6YXR - chains B and F of the 11 polymer chains in the assembly; structure by electron microscopy, 3.40 A resolution.

== Chain B ==
Molecule: Photosystem I P700 chlorophyll a apoprotein A2
From: Dunaliella salina
Notes: EC 1.97.1.12
UniProtKB: D0FXZ0 (D0FXZ0_DUNSA); numbering as in UniProt (aligned over 6-735)
Sequence (730 residues; each row starts with the number of its first residue):
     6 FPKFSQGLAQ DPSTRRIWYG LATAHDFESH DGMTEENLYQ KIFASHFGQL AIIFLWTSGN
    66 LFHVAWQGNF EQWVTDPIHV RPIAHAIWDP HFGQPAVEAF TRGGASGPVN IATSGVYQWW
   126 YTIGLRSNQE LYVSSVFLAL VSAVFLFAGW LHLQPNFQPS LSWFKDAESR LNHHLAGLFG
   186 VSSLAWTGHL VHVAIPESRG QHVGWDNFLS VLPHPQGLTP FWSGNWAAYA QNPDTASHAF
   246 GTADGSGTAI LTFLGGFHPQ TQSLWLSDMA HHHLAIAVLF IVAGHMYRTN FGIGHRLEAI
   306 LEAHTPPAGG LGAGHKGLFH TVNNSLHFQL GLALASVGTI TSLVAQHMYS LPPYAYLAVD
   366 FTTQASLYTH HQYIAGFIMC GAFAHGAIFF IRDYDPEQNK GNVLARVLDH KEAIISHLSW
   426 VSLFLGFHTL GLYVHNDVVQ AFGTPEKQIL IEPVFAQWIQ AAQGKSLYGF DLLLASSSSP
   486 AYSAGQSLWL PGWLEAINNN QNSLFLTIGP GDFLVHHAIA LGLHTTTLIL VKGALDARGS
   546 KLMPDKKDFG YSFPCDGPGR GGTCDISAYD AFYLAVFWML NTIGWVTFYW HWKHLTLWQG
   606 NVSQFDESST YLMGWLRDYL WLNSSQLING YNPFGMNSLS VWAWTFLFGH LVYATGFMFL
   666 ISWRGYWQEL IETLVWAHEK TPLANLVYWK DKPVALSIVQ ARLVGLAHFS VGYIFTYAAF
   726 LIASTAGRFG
Ion coordination: chlorophyll a Mg near Gln54 (its only coordinating residue here); 4Fe-4S cluster Fe: Cys560, Cys569 (shared with 2 residues of chain A)
Ligand contacts:
  - beta-carotene (BCR), molecule 1: Leu55, Ile58, Phe59, Phe150, Gly182, Leu183, Val186, Ser187
  - beta-carotene (BCR), molecule 2: Leu66, Trp124, Trp125, Leu130, Ser139, Phe142, Leu143, Trp210
  - beta-carotene (BCR), molecule 3: Leu223, Phe226, Val283, Ile286, His290, Ile298
  - beta-carotene (BCR), molecule 4: Phe333, Gly336, Leu337, Ala340, Thr344, Met384, Ala387, Phe388, Gly391, Phe394, Phe395, Ala539
  - beta-carotene (BCR), molecule 5: Leu337, Phe388, Val536
  - beta-carotene (BCR), molecule 6: Phe429, His433, Leu437, Ile454, Ile456, Phe518, Leu519, His522
  - beta-carotene (BCR), molecule 7: Trp649, Thr650, Phe720
  - chlorophyll a isomer (CL0): Leu621, Leu625, Trp626
  - chlorophyll a (CLA), molecule 1: Phe9, Leu26, Ala29, His30, Lys46, Ser50, Gly53, Gln54, Ile57
  - chlorophyll a (CLA), molecule 2: Thr19, Ile22, Trp23, His683, Val692, Trp694, Lys695, Asp696, Pro698, Val699
  - chlorophyll a (CLA), molecule 3: Trp23, Phe653, Leu656, Val657, Phe664, Ala712, His713
  - chlorophyll a (CLA), molecule 4: Leu26, Ala27, Thr28, Ala29, His30, Asp31, His51, His332, Leu335, Leu339, Phe382, Ile383, Gly386, His390, Ile393, Arg397, Phe577, Phe720
  - chlorophyll a (CLA), molecule 5: His30, Phe32, Tyr44, Ile47, Ser50, His51, Gln54, Leu55, Ile58, Phe169, Arg175, His179, Leu183, Phe184, Leu331, Leu335, Ala338
  - chlorophyll a (CLA), molecule 6: His30, Gln54, Ile57, Ile58, Trp61, Ile379, Ile383
  - chlorophyll a (CLA), molecule 7: Phe48, Phe52, Val149, Phe152, Ala153, Leu156, His157, Phe162, Pro164, Trp168
  - chlorophyll a (CLA), molecule 8: Phe48, His51, Phe52, Leu55, Trp124, Trp168, Phe169, Ser174, Arg175, His178, His179, Gly182, Leu183, Phe184, Tyr359
  - chlorophyll a (CLA), molecule 9: Ile57, Trp61, Gly64, Asn65, His68, Val69, Ala89, His90, Asn115, Ile116, Ala117, Thr118, Ser119, Val121, Val646, Trp647
  - chlorophyll a (CLA), molecule 10: Leu60, Trp61, Ser63, Gly64, Phe67, His68, Trp71, Gln72
  - chlorophyll a (CLA), molecule 11: Trp61, Asn65, Thr118, Ser119, Ser371, Thr374, His375, Tyr378, Ile379, Phe382, Ile719, Phe720, Tyr722, Ala723, Leu726, Ile727
  - chlorophyll a (CLA), molecule 12: Trp61, Thr62, Ser119, Gly120, Val121, Trp124, Ser187, Ala190, Val342, Ile345, Thr346, Val349, Met353, Tyr359, His375, His376, Ile379, Ile383
  - chlorophyll a (CLA), molecule 13: His90, Ala91, Ile92, Trp93, Asp94, Pro95, His96, Phe97, Phe105, Asn115, Ser645, Val646
  - chlorophyll a (CLA), molecule 14: Trp93, Pro95, His96
  - chlorophyll a (CLA), molecule 15: Trp124, Thr127, Ile128, Leu183, Phe184, Ser187, Ser188, Trp191, Leu195, Met274, His277, His278, Ile281, Ile345, Val349, Met353, Pro358, Tyr359
  - chlorophyll a (CLA), molecule 16: Gly129, Glu135, Val138, Ser139, Phe142, Val146, Phe150, Ser187, Ala190, Trp191, Gly193, His194, His197, Val198, Val208, Gly209, Trp210, Phe213
  - chlorophyll a (CLA), molecule 17: Trp168, Asp171, Ser174, His178, Thr294, Asn295
  - chlorophyll a (CLA), molecule 18: Ala172, Arg175, Leu176, His179, Leu180, Phe184, Leu302, Leu306, Phe324, Asn328, Leu337, Ser341, Val342, Ile345
  - chlorophyll a (CLA), molecule 19: Leu176, Leu180, Phe184, Leu284, Phe285, Ala288, Met291, Tyr292, Leu302, Ile305
  - chlorophyll a (CLA), molecule 20: Asn177, His178, Ala181, Val186, His290, Tyr292, Thr294, Phe296, Ile298
  - chlorophyll a (CLA), molecule 21: Thr192, Gly193, Val196, His197, Phe213, Leu214, Ser215, Val216, Leu217, Pro218, His219, Gly222, Leu223, Trp227, Ile255
  - chlorophyll a (CLA), molecule 22: Phe226, Trp231, Ala232, Tyr234, Ala235, Leu256, Phe258, His276, Leu279, Ala280, Val283, Leu493
  - chlorophyll a (CLA), molecule 23: Thr257, Phe258, Gly260, Gly261, Leu269, Asp273, Met274, His276, His277, Ala280, Ile281, Leu284, His352, Leu356, Pro358, Trp494, Trp498
  - chlorophyll a (CLA), molecule 24: Leu284, Val287, Met291, His300, Ala304, Ile305, Ala308, His309
  - chlorophyll a (CLA), molecule 25: Val287, Ala288, His290, Met291, Ile298, Gly299, His300
  - chlorophyll a (CLA), molecule 26: Ile305, Leu306, His309, His320, Leu323, Val327, Phe333, Val408, Val412
  - chlorophyll a (CLA), molecule 27: Ala308, His309, Thr310, Pro311, Pro312, Gly315, Leu316
  - chlorophyll a (CLA), molecule 28: Gly315, Leu316, Val408, Arg411, Val412, His415, Ile419, His422
  - chlorophyll a (CLA), molecule 29: Leu337, Ala340, Ser341, Thr344, Ile345, Leu348, Gln351, His352, Tyr354, Ser355, Leu356, Leu509, Phe510
  - chlorophyll a (CLA), molecule 30: Thr344, Ser347, Leu348, Gln351, Gln377, Ala380, Gly381, Met384, Phe388, Leu528, Thr531, Thr532, Leu535, Met584, Thr587, Ile588
  - chlorophyll a (CLA), molecule 31: Gln351, Tyr354, Tyr373, Gln377, Phe460, Ala461, Trp463, Ile464, Gln465, Gln468, Phe510, Leu511, Ile513, His521, Ile524, Val591, Tyr594, Trp595, Lys598, His599
  - chlorophyll a (CLA), molecule 32: Ala418, His422, Trp425
  - chlorophyll a (CLA), molecule 33: Ile419, His422, Leu423, Trp425, Val426, Ala525, Leu528, His529, Thr532
  - chlorophyll a (CLA), molecule 34: Ser421, His422, Ser424, Trp425, Leu428
  - chlorophyll a (CLA), molecule 35: Ser424, Ser427, Leu428, Gly431, Phe432, Leu435, Leu526, Thr530, Leu533, Ile534, Leu579, Phe582, Trp583
  - chlorophyll a (CLA), molecule 36: Trp425, Phe429, Phe432, His433
  - chlorophyll a (CLA), molecule 37: Val426, Phe429, Leu430, Glu457, Pro458, Val459, Phe460, Ala461, Phe518, His521, His522, Ala525, His529
  - chlorophyll a (CLA), molecule 38: His433, Gly436, Leu437, Val439, His440, Val443, Lys452, Ile454
  - chlorophyll a (CLA), molecule 39: Thr434, Tyr438, Ala523, Leu526, Asn586, Trp590, Phe593, Leu617, Trp620, Leu625, Ser629, Ile633, Phe651, His655, Tyr658, Tyr718, Thr721, Tyr722, Phe725
  - chlorophyll a (CLA), molecule 40: Leu435, Val439, Asp442, Leu526, Phe582, Trp583, Asn586, Trp590, Leu617, Leu625, Tyr658, Phe714
  - chlorophyll a (CLA), molecule 41: Trp463, Ile464, Ala467, Gln468, Leu478, Leu479, Trp494, Trp498
  - chlorophyll a (CLA), molecule 42: Leu478, Pro485, Ala486, Ala489, Gly490, Leu493, Trp494
  - chlorophyll a (CLA), molecule 43: Trp649, Leu652, Phe653, His655, Leu656, Ala659
  - chlorophyll a (CLA), molecule 44: Leu656, Ala659, Thr660, Phe662, Met663, Tyr671, Trp672, Leu675
  - chlorophyll a (CLA), molecule 45: Leu679, Ala682, His683, Thr686, Ala689, Val692
  - chlorophyll a (CLA), molecule 46: Trp681, Ala682, Lys685, Thr686, Pro687
  - phylloquinone (PQN): Trp23, Met663, Phe664, Ser667, Trp668, Arg669, Trp672, Ala700, Leu701, Ser702, Ala706
  - 4Fe-4S cluster (SF4): Pro559, Cys560, Gly562, Pro563, Cys569, Trp668, Ile703, Arg707

== Chain F ==
Molecule: PsaF
From: Dunaliella salina
Sequence (163 residues; row label = number of the first residue in the row):
    78 DIAGLTPCSE SKAYNKLERK ELKVLDKRLK QYEPGSAPYL ALQATKERTE NRFKTYAKQG
   138 LLCGNDGLPH LISDPGLALR FNHAGEVFIP TFGFLYVAGY IGHVGRQYII LSKEDAKPTD
   198 KEIILDVPLA LKLAFQGWAW PLASIQELRN GSLLEKDENI TVS
Disulfide bonds: Cys85-Cys140
Ion coordination: chlorophyll a Mg near Asp151 (its only coordinating residue here)
Ligand contacts:
  - beta-carotene (BCR), molecule 1: Thr132, Leu148, Glu163, Val164, Pro167
  - beta-carotene (BCR), molecule 2: Ser150, Pro152, Phe165, Thr168, Gly176, Gly179, Arg183, Trp217, Ser221
  - beta-carotene (BCR), molecule 3: Pro167, Gly170, Phe171, Val174, Ile178
  - chlorophyll a (CLA), molecule 1: Ser150, Val164, Thr168, Leu172
  - chlorophyll a (CLA), molecule 2: Asp151, Pro152, Gly153, Leu154, Arg157
  - chlorophyll a (CLA), molecule 3: Pro167, Thr168, Phe171, Leu172, Ala175, Ile178, Gly179, Trp217
  - chlorophyll a (CLA), molecule 4: Tyr173, Trp215, Pro218, Leu219, Ile222
  - chlorophyll a (CLA), molecule 5: Val174, Tyr177, Ile178, Val181, Ala211, Trp215
  - chlorophyll a (CLA), molecule 6: Ile178, Gly179, Val181, Gly182, Arg183, Tyr185, Ala207
  - chlorophyll a (CLA), molecule 7: Tyr185, Ile186, Glu199, Leu202, Leu208

== Interface between chain B and chain F ==
Pairs across the interface - 39 pairs, chain B then chain F:
  Lys416(B) with Val239(F)
  Glu417(B) with Val239(F)
  Gly448(B) with Glu98(F)
  Thr449(B) with Glu98(F); Arg129(F)
  Pro450(B) with Leu94(F), hydrophobic; Glu98(F); Leu145(F)
  Glu451(B) with Glu98(F); Arg129(F), salt bridge; Phe130(F); Tyr133(F); Pro146(F)
  Lys452(B) with Arg129(F); Tyr133(F)
  Gln453(B) with Leu145(F)
  Leu455(B) with Leu145(F), hydrophobic; Pro146(F); His147(F); Leu148(F), hydrogen bond (backbone-backbone)
  Ile456(B) with Leu148(F)
  Glu457(B) with Ala80(F); Leu82(F); Leu148(F), hydrogen bond (backbone-backbone); Ile149(F)
  Val459(B) with Leu154(F), hydrophobic
  Phe460(B) with Asp151(F)
  Gln462(B) with Ala80(F)
  Leu472(B) with Gly81(F)
  Tyr473(B) with Ile79(F); Ala80(F), hydrogen bond (backbone-backbone); Gly81(F), hydrogen bond (backbone-backbone)
  Phe475(B) with Ile79(F), hydrophobic; Leu154(F), hydrophobic
  Pro515(B) with His147(F)
  Gly544(B) with Val239(F)
  Ser545(B) with Val239(F)
  Lys546(B) with Ile237(F); Val239(F)
Other interface residues (no listed pair), chain B (24 interface residues in all): Ile454, Gly474, Asp611
Other interface residues (no listed pair), chain F (22 interface residues in all): Asp143, Ser150, Val164, Thr238

== Summary ==
Chain B and chain F form an interface of 24 and 22 residues respectively; the contacts include 4 hydrogen
bonds and 1 salt bridge. Among the polar pairs are Glu451(B)-Arg129(F), Leu455(B)-Leu148(F) and
Glu457(B)-Leu148(F).
Chain B is Photosystem I P700 chlorophyll a apoprotein A2 and chain F is PsaF, both from Dunaliella salina;
the structure, Dunaliella Minimal Photosystem I, was determined by electron microscopy together with 6SL5 from
the same study.
